PDB entry 6AMA | X-ray diffraction, 3.09 A resolution | chains D and N of the 13 polymer chains in the assembly

== Chain D ==
Protein: Putative DNA-binding protein
Source organism: Streptomyces venezuelae
UniProtKB: A0A0M7QSG5 (A0A0M7QSG5_STRVZ); residue numbers follow UniProt; this construct covers 1-68
Amino-acid sequence (71 residues; each row starts with the number of its first residue; numbers below 1 keep their minus sign (Gly-2 is residue -2)):
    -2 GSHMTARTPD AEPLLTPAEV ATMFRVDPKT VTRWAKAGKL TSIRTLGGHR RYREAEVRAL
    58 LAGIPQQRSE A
Not modelled in the structure: -2 to 8, 63-68
Sequence notes: expression tag (-2 to 0)
What the authors report for this chain:
  - binding site for the 99-nt DNA strand (chain N): Thr27, Arg30, Trp31, His46, Arg48

== Chain N ==
Molecule: 99-nt DNA strand
Sequence (99 nucleotides; numbered 71 to 169; the number before each row is that of its first residue):
    71 TACCCGAATT ACCCGAATTA CCCGAATTAC CCGAATTACC CGAATTACCC GAATTACCCG
   131 AATTACCCGA ATTACCCGAA TTACCCGAAT TACCCGAAT

== How chain D and chain N interact ==
Contacting residue pairs (18; chain D residue first):
  Arg22(D) - DA90(N)  phosphate contact
  Val23(D) - DT89(N)  sugar contact
  Val23(D) - DA90(N)  phosphate contact
  Asp24(D) - DA90(N)  hydrogen bond to the phosphate
  Lys26(D) - DC91(N)  base contact
  Lys26(D) - DC92(N)  base contact
  Thr27(D) - DT89(N)  sugar contact
  Thr27(D) - DA90(N)  hydrogen bond to the phosphate
  Arg30(D) - DT89(N)  base contact
  Arg30(D) - DA90(N)  hydrogen bond to the base
  Arg30(D) - DC91(N)  base contact
  Trp31(D) - DT89(N)  hydrogen bond to the phosphate
  Thr42(D) - DT98(N)  phosphate contact
  Gly44(D) - DT97(N)  phosphate contact
  Gly44(D) - DT98(N)  hydrogen bond to the phosphate
  His46(D) - DT97(N)  sugar contact
  His46(D) - DT98(N)  sugar contact
  Arg48(D) - DA99(N)  salt bridge to the phosphate
Other interface residues (no listed pair), chain D (13 interface residues in all): Lys36, Leu43
Other interface residues (no listed pair), chain N (8 interface residues in all): DT88

== In short ==
13 residues of chain D face 8 of chain N across their interface, with 5 hydrogen bonds and 1 salt bridge.
Polar contacts include Arg30(D)-DA90(N), Asp24(D)-DA90(N) and Thr27(D)-DA90(N). The paper reports a binding
site for the 99-nt DNA strand (chain N) at Thr27(D), Arg30(D) and Trp31(D) among others.
Here chain D is Putative DNA-binding protein (Streptomyces venezuelae) and chain N is a 99-nt DNA strand.
Entry 6AMA (Structure of S. coelicolor/S. venezuelae BldC-smeA-ssfA complex to 3.09 Angstrom) was determined
by X-ray diffraction (same publication as 6AMK).
